2JKK - chain A; structure by X-ray diffraction, 2.00 A resolution.

# Chain A
Molecule: Focal adhesion kinase 1
Source organism: Gallus gallus
Notes: EC 2.7.10.2; fragment: kinase domain, residues 411-686
Reference sequence: Q00944 (FAK1_CHICK); residue numbers follow UniProt; this construct covers 411-686
Chain sequence (276 residues; row label = number of the first residue in the row):
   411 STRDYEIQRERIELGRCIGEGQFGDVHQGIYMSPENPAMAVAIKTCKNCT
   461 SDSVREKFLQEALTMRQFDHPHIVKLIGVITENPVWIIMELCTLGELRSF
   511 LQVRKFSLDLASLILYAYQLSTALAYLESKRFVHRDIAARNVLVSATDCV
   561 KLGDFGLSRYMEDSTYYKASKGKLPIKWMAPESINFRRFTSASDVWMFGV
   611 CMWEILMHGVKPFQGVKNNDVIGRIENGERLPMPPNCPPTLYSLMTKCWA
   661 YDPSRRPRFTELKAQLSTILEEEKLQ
Unresolved in the structure: 411-412, 570-583, 685-686
Cystine bridges: Cys456-Cys459
Ligand contacts: BI9 (2-({5-chloro-2-[(2-methoxy-4-morpholin-4-ylphenyl)amino]pyrimidin-4-yl}amino)-N-methylbenzamide): Ile428, Gly429, Val436, Gln438, Ala452, Val484, Met499, Glu500, Leu501, Cys502, Thr503, Gly505, Glu506, Asn551, Leu553, Gly563, Asp564, Leu567, Ser568
Curated features (UniProtKB/Swiss-Prot):
  - active site: Asp546 (Proton acceptor)
  - binding site (ATP): Ile428 to Gly434, Lys454, Glu500 to Cys502
  - modified residue (Phosphotyrosine): Tyr576, Tyr577
Reported in the primary citation:
  - binding site for BI9: Ile428, Ala452, Met499, Cys502, Gly505, Leu553, Asp564, Leu567
  - conformationally variable residues (loop rearrangement): Gly563, Asp564
  - specificity-determining residues: Gly563 (proposed by the authors, not directly observed)

# In short
Ligands of chain A: compound BI9. UniProt lists active-site residue Asp546 and 11 ATP-binding residues. From
the paper: a binding site for BI9 at Ile428, Ala452 and Met499 among others; the specificity determinant
Gly563.
Chain A is Focal adhesion kinase 1 (Gallus gallus); the structure, Focal Adhesion Kinase catalytic domain in
complex with bis-anilino pyrimidine inhibitor, was determined by X-ray diffraction (same publication as 2JKM,
2JKO and 2JKQ).
